PDB entry 6FPG | X-ray diffraction, 1.80 A resolution | chains B and D of the 4 polymer chains in the assembly

Chain B:
Protein: Chromosome 16, whole genome shotgun sequence
Source organism: Ustilago maydis (strain 521 / FGSC 9021)
UniProt: A0A0D1DWQ2 (A0A0D1DWQ2_USTMA); numbering as in UniProt (aligned over 22-290)
Chain sequence (278 residues; numbered 21 to 298; the number before each row is that of its first residue):
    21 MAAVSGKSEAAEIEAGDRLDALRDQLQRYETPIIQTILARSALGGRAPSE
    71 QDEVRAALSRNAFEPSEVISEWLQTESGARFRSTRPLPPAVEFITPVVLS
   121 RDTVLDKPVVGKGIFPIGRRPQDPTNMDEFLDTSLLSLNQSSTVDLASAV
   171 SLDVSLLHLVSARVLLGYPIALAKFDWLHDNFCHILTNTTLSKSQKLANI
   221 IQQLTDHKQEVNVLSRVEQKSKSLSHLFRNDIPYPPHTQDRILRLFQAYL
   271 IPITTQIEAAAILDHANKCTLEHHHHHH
Disordered / not traced: 21-25, 290-298
Differences from the reference sequence: initiating methionine (21); expression tag (291-298)
Cystine bridges: C203-C289
UniProt features mapped onto this chain:
  - region: V117 to R140 (KWL1-binding extensive loop region (ELR))
  - glycosylation (N-linked (GlcNAc...) asparagine): N159, N208
  - mutagenesis: V117 to R140 (Abolishes the interaction with host defense KWL1), R183 (R183A: Impairs catalytic activity; when associated with A-193), K194 (K194A: Impairs catalytic activity; when associated with A-183)

Chain D:
Protein: Ripening-related protein 3
Source organism: Zea mays
UniProt: A0A1D6GNR3 (A0A1D6GNR3_MAIZE); numbering as in UniProt (aligned over 33-198)
Chain sequence (175 residues; row label = number of the first residue in the row):
    32 MFPYRSLLQTCQPSGSIQGRSGNCNTENGSECCKNGRRYTTYGCSPPVTG
    82 STRAVLTLNSFAEGGDGGGAAACTGKFYDDSKKVVALSTGWYNGGSRCRK
   132 HIMIHAGNGNSVSALVVDECDSTVGCDKDHNFEPPCRNNIVDGSPAVWDA
   182 LGLNKDDGQAQITWSDELEHHHHHH
Disordered / not traced: 32-40, 57-61, 97-98, 201-206
Differences from the reference sequence: initiating methionine (32); expression tag (199-206)
Cystine bridges: C42-C75, C55-C63, C64-C157, C104-C129, C151-C167

How chain B and chain D interact:
Pairs across the interface (54; chain B residue first):
  E29(B) with Q49(D)
  E32(B) with Q49(D); R69(D), salt bridge
  I33(B) with Q49(D); G50(D); R51(D); N66(D)
  G36(B) with R51(D), hydrogen bond (backbone-side chain)
  D37(B) with R51(D), salt bridge
  D40(B) with R51(D), salt bridge; D158(D); K159(D), hydrogen bond (side chain-backbone); F163(D)
  R43(B) with D158(D), salt bridge; D160(D), salt bridge
  D44(B) with K159(D), salt bridge
  P128(B) with C104(D); T105(D); R130(D), hydrogen bond (backbone-side chain)
  V130(B) with C129(D); R130(D)
  G131(B) with G126(D); S127(D); C129(D), hydrogen bond (backbone-backbone)
  K132(B) with G125(D); G126(D), hydrogen bond (backbone-backbone)
  G133(B) with C104(D); C129(D)
  I134(B) with A103(D); C104(D); T105(D); G106(D)
  W197(B) with I48(D), hydrophobic; V155(D), hydrophobic; G156(D); C157(D); D158(D)
  L198(B) with I48(D), hydrophobic
  N201(B) with S45(D), hydrogen bond (side chain-backbone)
  D226(B) with D152(D); T154(D), hydrogen bond; V155(D)
  K228(B) with D149(D), salt bridge; E150(D), hydrogen bond (side chain-backbone)
  Q229(B) with D160(D); H161(D)
  V231(B) with A102(D); A103(D); G106(D)
  N232(B) with G100(D); A101(D), hydrogen bond (side chain-backbone)
  S235(B) with A101(D); G106(D), hydrogen bond (side chain-backbone)
  Q239(B) with E94(D)
Other interface residues (no listed pair), chain B (25 interface residues in all): V129
Other interface residues (no listed pair), chain D (37 interface residues in all): G46, S47, T72, K107, K131

Summary:
Chain B and chain D form an interface of 25 and 37 residues respectively, with 10 hydrogen bonds and 7 salt
bridges. Polar contacts include E32(B)-R69(D), D37(B)-R51(D) and D40(B)-R51(D). From UniProt: 2 mutagenesis
sites on chain B.
Chain B is Chromosome 16, whole genome shotgun sequence (Ustilago maydis (strain 521 / FGSC 9021)) and chain D
is Ripening-related protein 3 (Zea mays); the structure, Structure of the Ustilago maydis chorismate mutase 1
in complex with a Zea mays kiwellin, was determined by X-ray diffraction (same publication as 6H3P and 6HJW).
